Entry 5J98 (X-ray diffraction, 2.60 A resolution); this record covers chains B and C of the 3 polymer chains in the assembly.

Chain B:
Molecule: VP2
From: Slow bee paralysis virus
Reference sequence: A7LM73 (A7LM73_9VIRU); residues 1-261 here correspond to UniProt positions 177-437 (UniProt number = residue number + 176)
Sequence (261 residues; row label = number of the first residue in the row):
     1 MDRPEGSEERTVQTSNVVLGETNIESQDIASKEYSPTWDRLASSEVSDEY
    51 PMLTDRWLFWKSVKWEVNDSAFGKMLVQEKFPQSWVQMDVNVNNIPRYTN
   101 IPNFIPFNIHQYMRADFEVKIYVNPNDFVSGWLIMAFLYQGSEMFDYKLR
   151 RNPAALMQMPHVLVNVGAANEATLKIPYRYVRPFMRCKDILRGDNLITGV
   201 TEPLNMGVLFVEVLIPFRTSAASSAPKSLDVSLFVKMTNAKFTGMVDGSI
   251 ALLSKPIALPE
Unresolved in the structure: 261

Chain C:
Molecule: VP3
From: Slow bee paralysis virus
Reference sequence: A7LM73 (A7LM73_9VIRU); residues 1-430 here correspond to UniProt positions 459-888 (UniProt number = residue number + 458)
Sequence (430 residues; each row starts with the number of its first residue):
     1 DNPPDPTPAKFFVPIPSHSWAHGTNTSEPTNTLRLDGGVVGVGRSDDIGT
    51 SDTAISGIIGVYGLLKPFDWNANDTGRNVGGHLLWSMPVHPQVDKDQVIQ
   101 VMTQSKLTQYYLPPISVVSSLYAYTRGSIKYKFLFGNNPRHNARLLVAYI
   151 PGISSDNRLTLERARNSAHVVFSLNEVSEFVFTVPYITDTMWWPRKYGGP
   201 QAAGEFVAPSYICMFILNPLVAMESVPSIVTIVPMIAAGDDFEVAVPAQP
   251 AVGLSRNIDVIYPKDSIISFKSGYFPVYVGSWHSFFDSTKAILRYGAVSD
   301 HIAQLGNIPANVNRKAFWIVVGDTIKFKTKLDKINGTEWFIPEGEYTLGY
   351 GVVWRDGAYAYMVPYPLTPLGEKIAQYTASLLASNTAISQIRPYIPDYIV
   401 DSAASKDNILWSPIEDRLRAQTEWVMAEPE
Unresolved in the structure: 418-430
What the authors report for this chain:
  - catalytic residues: H283, S284, D300 (proposed by the authors, not directly observed)

Chain B / chain C interface:
Residue-residue contacts - 59 pairs, chain B then chain C:
  Y34(B) - D46(C)
  Y34(B) - D47(C)
  S35(B) - D46(C)
  P36(B) - D47(C)
  T37(B) - S45(C)
  T37(B) - D47(C)  hydrogen bond (backbone-side chain)
  W38(B) - G43(C)
  W38(B) - R44(C)
  W38(B) - S45(C)
  W38(B) - D47(C)  hydrogen bond (backbone-side chain)
  W38(B) - I48(C)  hydrophobic
  D127(B) - R140(C)  salt bridge
  F128(B) - N138(C)
  F128(B) - R140(C)
  F128(B) - M223(C)  hydrophobic
  F128(B) - S225(C)
  F128(B) - V226(C)  hydrophobic
  F128(B) - P227(C)
  V129(B) - N138(C)  hydrogen bond (backbone-side chain)
  S130(B) - G136(C)
  S130(B) - P227(C)
  W132(B) - L134(C)  hydrophobic
  W132(B) - F135(C)
  W132(B) - S178(C)
  F145(B) - R256(C)
  L149(B) - Q109(C)
  L149(B) - Y111(C)  hydrogen bond (backbone-side chain)
  L149(B) - S255(C)
  N152(B) - I99(C)
  N152(B) - Y111(C)
  A154(B) - L64(C)  hydrophobic
  A154(B) - Y111(C)  hydrophobic
  A155(B) - Y111(C)  hydrophobic
  M157(B) - Y62(C)
  M157(B) - M235(C)  hydrophobic
  Q158(B) - L112(C)  hydrogen bond (side chain-backbone)
  Q158(B) - P113(C)
  Q158(B) - P114(C)
  L163(B) - L134(C)  hydrophobic
  N165(B) - N137(C)
  N165(B) - S178(C)  hydrogen bond
  G167(B) - N137(C)
  G167(B) - N138(C)
  G167(B) - P139(C)
  R179(B) - D47(C)  hydrogen bond (side chain-backbone)
  L214(B) - L64(C)  hydrophobic
  L214(B) - L134(C)  hydrophobic
  I215(B) - L134(C)  hydrophobic
  I215(B) - G136(C)
  I215(B) - T231(C)
  I215(B) - V233(C)  hydrophobic
  R218(B) - D69(C)  salt bridge
  R218(B) - P227(C)
  R218(B) - I229(C)
  R218(B) - T231(C)  hydrogen bond
  T219(B) - P227(C)
  S220(B) - E224(C)
  S220(B) - S225(C)
  S220(B) - V226(C)
Interface residues without a listed pair, chain B (28 interface residues in all): F72, P153
Interface residues without a listed pair, chain C (40 interface residues in all): G49, V61, G63, P67, E179, L254

Summary:
Chain B and chain C form an interface of 28 and 40 residues respectively; the contacts include 8 hydrogen
bonds and 2 salt bridges. Polar contacts include D127(B)-R140(C), R218(B)-D69(C) and T37(B)-D47(C). The paper
reports catalytic residues H283(C), S284(C) and D300(C).
Chain B is VP2 and chain C is VP3, both from Slow bee paralysis virus; the structure, Crystal structure of
Slow Bee Paralysis Virus at 2.6A resolution, was determined by X-ray diffraction (same publication as 5CDC,
5CDD and 5J96).
